5UYS - chain A; structure by X-ray diffraction, 2.39 A resolution.

# Chain A
Name: Steroid 17-alpha-hydroxylase/17,20 lyase
From: Homo sapiens
Notes: EC 1.14.14.19, 1.14.14.32
Reference sequence: P05093 (CP17A_HUMAN); residues 24-508 here = UniProt positions 24-508
Sequence (494 residues; numbered 19 to 512; the number before each row is that of its first residue):
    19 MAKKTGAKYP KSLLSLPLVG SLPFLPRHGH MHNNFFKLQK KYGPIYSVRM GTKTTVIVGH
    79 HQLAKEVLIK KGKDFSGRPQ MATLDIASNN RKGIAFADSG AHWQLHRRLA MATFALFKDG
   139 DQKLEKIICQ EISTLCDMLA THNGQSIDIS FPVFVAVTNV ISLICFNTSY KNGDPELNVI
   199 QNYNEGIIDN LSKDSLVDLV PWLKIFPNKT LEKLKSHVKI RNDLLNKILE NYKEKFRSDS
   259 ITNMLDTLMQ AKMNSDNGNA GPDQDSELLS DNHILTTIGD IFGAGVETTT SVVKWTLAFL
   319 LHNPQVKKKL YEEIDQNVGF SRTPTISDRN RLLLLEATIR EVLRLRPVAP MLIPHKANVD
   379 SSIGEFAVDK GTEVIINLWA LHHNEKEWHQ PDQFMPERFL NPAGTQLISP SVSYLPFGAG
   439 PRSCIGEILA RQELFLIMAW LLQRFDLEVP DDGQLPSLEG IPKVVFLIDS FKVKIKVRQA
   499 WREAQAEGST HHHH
Disordered / not traced: 19-30, 276-278, 505-512
Differences from the reference sequence: initiating methionine (19); expression tag (20-23, 509-512)
Curated features (UniProtKB/Swiss-Prot):
  - binding site (substrate): Asn-202
  - binding site (heme): Cys-442
  - natural variant: Pro-35 (P35L: In AH5), Phe-53 (deletion: In AH5), Tyr-64 (Y64S: In AH5), Phe-93 (F93C: In AH5), Arg-96 (R96Q: In AH5; R96W: In AH5), Ser-106 (S106P: In AH5), Ile-112 (I112II: In AH5), Phe-114 (F114V: In AH5), Asp-116 (D116V: In AH5), Trp-121 (W121R: In AH5 loss of activity), Ala-174 (A174E: In AH5), Asn-177 (N177D: In AH5), 13 further natural variant entries in UniProt
  - mutagenesis: Ala-105 (A105L: Increases the affinity for progesterone, resulting in preferential hydroxylation of progesterone at C17 over C16; increases the catalytic efficiency in the 17,20 lyase reaction)
Ion coordination: heme Fe: Cys-442 (together with 8QD)
Residues lining bound ligands:
  - 8QD ((3alpha,5alpha,8alpha)-17-(pyridin-3-yl)androst-16-en-3-ol): Ala-113, Phe-114, Asn-202, Ile-205, Ile-206, Leu-209, Arg-239, Gly-297, Asp-298, Gly-301, Ala-302, Glu-305, Thr-306, Val-366, Ala-367, Ile-371, Val-482, Val-483
  - heme (HEM): Leu-86, Arg-96, Ile-112, Ala-113, Trp-121, Arg-125, Phe-132, Ile-299, Ala-302, Gly-303, Thr-306, Thr-307, Val-310, Leu-361, Val-366, Ala-367, Leu-370, Ile-371, His-373, Pro-434, Phe-435, Gly-436, Pro-439, Arg-440, Ser-441, Cys-442, Ile-443, Gly-444, Leu-447, Ala-448, Leu-452
From the paper describing this entry:
  - binding site for 8QD: Asn-202, Arg-239, Gly-297
  - mutagenesis - N52Y (3-fold): increased catalytic activity
  - mutagenesis - N52Y: unchanged catalytic activity on 17-hydroxypregnenolone
  - mutagenesis - N52Y: unchanged expression

# In short
Chain A binds heme and compound 8QD. From UniProt: substrate-binding residue Asn-202, heme-binding residue
Cys-442 and one mutagenesis site. From the paper: a binding site for 8QD at Asn-202, Arg-239 and Gly-297; N52Y
increases catalytic activity.
Chain A is Steroid 17-alpha-hydroxylase/17,20 lyase (Homo sapiens); the structure, Human steroidogenic
cytochrome P450 17A1 with 3alphaOH-5alpha-abiraterone analog, was determined by X-ray diffraction, deposited
together with 6WW0, 6WR0 and 6WR1.
